PDB entry 4OCR | X-ray diffraction, 1.90 A resolution | chains L and H

Chain L:
Molecule: CAP256-VRC26.01 light chain
From: Homo sapiens
Notes: fragment: Fab
Chain sequence (217 residues; row label = number of the first residue in the row; note: 1 number in that range is skipped by the numbering (no residue carries it; nothing is unmodelled there); a row labelled like 27A-27B holds insertion residues (27A, then the next letters in order)):
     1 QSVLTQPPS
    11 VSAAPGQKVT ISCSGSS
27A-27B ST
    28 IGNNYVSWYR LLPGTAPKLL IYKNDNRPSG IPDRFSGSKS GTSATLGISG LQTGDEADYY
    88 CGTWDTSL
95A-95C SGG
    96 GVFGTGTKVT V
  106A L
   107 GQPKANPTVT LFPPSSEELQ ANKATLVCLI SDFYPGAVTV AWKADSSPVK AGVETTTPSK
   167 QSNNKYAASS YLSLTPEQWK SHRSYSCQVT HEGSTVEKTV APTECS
Not modelled in the structure: 1
Cystine bridges: Cys23-Cys88, Cys134-Cys193

Chain H:
Molecule: CAP256-VRC26.01 heavy chain
From: Homo sapiens
Notes: fragment: Fab
Chain sequence (256 residues; numbered 1 to 225 plus 31 insertion-coded residues; the number before each row is that of its first residue; a row labelled like 82A-82C holds insertion residues (82A, then the next letters in order)):
     1 EVQVVESGGG VVQPGRSLRL SCTASGFTFS NFAMGWVRQA PGKGLEWVAF IS
   52A S
    53 DGSNKNYGDS VKGRFTISRD NSKNTVFLQM
82A-82C NSL
    83 RVEDTALYYC AKDVGDYK
100A-100P SDEWGTEYYDISISYP
  118Q I
100R-100Z QDPRAMVGA
   101 F
  101A D
   102 LWGQGTMVTV SPASTKGPSV FPLAPSSKST SGGTAALGCL VKDYFPEPVT VSWNSGALTS
   162 GVHTFPAVLQ SSGLYSLSSV VTVPSSSLGT QTYICNVNHK PSNTKVDKRV EPKSCDKGLE
   222 VLFQ
Not modelled in the structure: 100B-100O, 217-225
Modified / non-standard residues: Tyr100H (O-sulfo-L-tyrosine; TYS); Tyr100I (O-sulfo-L-tyrosine; TYS)
Cystine bridges: Cys22-Cys92, Cys140-Cys196

Chain L / chain H interface:
Pairs across the interface (73):
  Ser34(L) - Ala100Z(H)
  Tyr36(L) - Ala100Z(H)
  Tyr36(L) - Phe101(H)  hydrogen bond (side chain-backbone)
  Tyr36(L) - Trp103(H)  hydrophobic
  Leu38(L) - Gln39(H)
  Leu38(L) - Leu45(H)  hydrophobic
  Gly41(L) - Gln105(H)
  Thr42(L) - Gln105(H)
  Ala43(L) - Trp103(H)
  Ala43(L) - Gly104(H)
  Ala43(L) - Gln105(H)  hydrogen bond (backbone-side chain)
  Pro44(L) - Tyr91(H)
  Pro44(L) - Trp103(H)  hydrophobic
  Leu46(L) - Phe101(H)
  Leu46(L) - Asp101A(H)
  Tyr49(L) - Ala100Z(H)  hydrophobic
  Lys50(L) - Asp98(H)  salt bridge
  Tyr87(L) - Gln39(H)  hydrogen bond
  Tyr87(L) - Lys43(H)
  Tyr87(L) - Gly44(H)
  Tyr87(L) - Leu45(H)  hydrophobic
  Trp91(L) - Phe50(H)  hydrophobic
  Trp91(L) - Asn58(H)
  Trp91(L) - Met100W(H)
  Trp91(L) - Val100X(H)
  Trp91(L) - Gly100Y(H)
  Ser95A(L) - Asn58(H)
  Gly95B(L) - Tyr59(H)
  Gly95B(L) - Asp61(H)
  Gly95C(L) - Trp47(H)
  Gly95C(L) - Asn58(H)
  Gly95C(L) - Tyr59(H)  hydrogen bond (backbone-backbone)
  Gly96(L) - Trp47(H)
  Phe98(L) - Leu45(H)
  Phe98(L) - Trp47(H)
  Thr116(L) - Ala137(H)
  Phe118(L) - Leu124(H)
  Phe118(L) - Ala125(H)
  Phe118(L) - Ala137(H)
  Ser121(L) - Pro123(H)
  Glu123(L) - Val121(H)
  Glu123(L) - Phe122(H)
  Glu123(L) - Pro123(H)
  Glu123(L) - Lys209(H)  salt bridge
  Glu124(L) - Phe122(H)
  Glu124(L) - Lys143(H)  salt bridge
  Lys129(L) - Lys143(H)
  Thr131(L) - Lys143(H)
  Val133(L) - Ser179(H)
  Leu135(L) - Phe166(H)  hydrophobic
  Leu135(L) - Val181(H)  hydrophobic
  Glu160(L) - Val169(H)
  Thr162(L) - Pro167(H)
  Thr162(L) - Val169(H)
  Thr163(L) - Gly42(H)
  Ser165(L) - His164(H)  hydrogen bond
  Ser165(L) - Pro167(H)
  Lys166(L) - His164(H)
  Gln167(L) - His164(H)
  Ala173(L) - His164(H)
  Ala173(L) - Phe166(H)  hydrophobic
  Ala174(L) - Phe166(H)
  Ser175(L) - Phe166(H)
  Tyr177(L) - Leu141(H)  hydrophobic
  Tyr177(L) - Leu178(H)
  Tyr177(L) - Ser179(H)  hydrogen bond
  Cys211(L) - Ser128(H)  hydrogen bond (backbone-side chain)
  Cys211(L) - Lys129(H)
  Cys211(L) - Lys214(H)
  Cys211(L) - Cys216(H)  disulfide
  Ser212(L) - Ser127(H)  hydrogen bond (backbone-side chain)
  Ser212(L) - Ser128(H)  hydrogen bond (backbone-backbone)
  Ser212(L) - Lys214(H)  hydrogen bond
Also at the interface, not in a pair above, chain L (41 interface residues in all): Pro119, Ala127, Ile136
Also at the interface, not in a pair above, chain H (48 interface residues in all): Val37, Glu46, Gly60, Val96, Leu138, Leu170
Inter-chain disulfides: Cys211(L)-Cys216(H)

In short:
41 residues of chain L face 48 of chain H across their interface, with 1 disulfide bond, 10 hydrogen bonds and
3 salt bridges. Polar pairs include Lys50(L)-Asp98(H), Glu123(L)-Lys209(H) and Glu124(L)-Lys143(H).
Here chain L is CAP256-VRC26.01 light chain and chain H is CAP256-VRC26.01 heavy chain, both from Homo
sapiens. Entry 4OCR (Crystal structure of human Fab CAP256-VRC26.01, a potent V1V2-directed HIV-1 neutralizing
antibody) was determined by X-ray diffraction together with 4OCS, 4OD1, 4OD3 and 4ORG from the same study.
